Entry 7QHM (electron microscopy, 2.80 A resolution); this record covers chains Q and R of the 26 polymer chains in the assembly.

# Chain Q
Protein: Cytochrome c oxidase subunit 1
Source organism: Corynebacterium glutamicum ATCC 13032
Notes: EC 7.1.1.9
UniProtKB: Q79VD7 (COX1_CORGL); residue numbers follow UniProt; this construct covers 1-584
Sequence (594 residues; row label = number of the first residue in the row):
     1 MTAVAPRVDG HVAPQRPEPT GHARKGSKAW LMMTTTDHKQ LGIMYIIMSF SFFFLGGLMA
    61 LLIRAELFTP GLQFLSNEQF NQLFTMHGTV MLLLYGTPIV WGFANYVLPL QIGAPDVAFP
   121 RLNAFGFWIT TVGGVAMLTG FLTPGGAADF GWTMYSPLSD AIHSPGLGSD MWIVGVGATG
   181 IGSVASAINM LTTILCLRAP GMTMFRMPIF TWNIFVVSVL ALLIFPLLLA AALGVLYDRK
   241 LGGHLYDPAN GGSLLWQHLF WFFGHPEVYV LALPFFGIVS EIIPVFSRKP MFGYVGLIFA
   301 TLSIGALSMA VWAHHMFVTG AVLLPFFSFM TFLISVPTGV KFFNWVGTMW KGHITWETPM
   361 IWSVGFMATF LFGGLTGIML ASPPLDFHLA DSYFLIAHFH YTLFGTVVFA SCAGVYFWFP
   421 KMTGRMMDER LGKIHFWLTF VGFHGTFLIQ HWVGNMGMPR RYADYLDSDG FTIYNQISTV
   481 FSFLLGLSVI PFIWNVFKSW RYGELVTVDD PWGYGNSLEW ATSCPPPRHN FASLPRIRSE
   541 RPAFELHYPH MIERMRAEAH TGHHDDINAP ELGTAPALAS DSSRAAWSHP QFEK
Unresolved in the structure: 1, 578-594
Construct notes: expression tag (585-594)
Metal / ion sites: Ca2+: Glu66, Thr69, Gly71, Gln73; heme-as Fe site 1: His87, His400; Cu ion: His265, His314, His315 (together with azide ion); heme-as Fe site 2 near His398 (its only coordinating residue here)
Residues lining bound ligands:
  - 1,2-Distearoyl-sn-glycerophosphoethanolamine (3PE), molecule 1: Leu233, Leu236, Tyr237, Leu241
  - 1,2-Distearoyl-sn-glycerophosphoethanolamine (3PE), molecule 2: Phe292, Phe343, Val346, Gly347, Trp350, Lys351, Thr561
  - 1,2-Distearoyl-sn-glycerophosphoethanolamine (3PE), molecule 3: Val295, Gly296, Phe299, Ala300, Ser303, Ala306, Val336, Pro337, Val340
  - 1,2-Distearoyl-sn-glycerophosphoethanolamine (3PE), molecule 4: Trp356, Ile361, Val364, Ala368, Phe436, Trp437, Phe440, His444
  - heme-as (HAS), molecule 1: Phe53, Phe54, Gly57, Leu58, Ala60, Leu61, Ile63, Arg64, Phe80, Phe84, Thr85, His87, Gly88, Met91, Leu92, Gly151, Trp152, Tyr393, Ile396, Phe399, His400, Leu403, Phe404, Val407, Val408, Phe447, Gln450, Arg460, Arg461, Tyr462, Ser482, Leu485, Gly486, Leu487, Val489, Ile490
  - heme-as (HAS), molecule 2: Trp152, Trp261, Val268, Tyr269, Ala272, His314, His315, Thr331, Ser335, Thr338, Gly339, Phe342, Phe343, Phe370, Leu371, Gly374, Leu375, Gly377, Ile378, Leu380, Ala381, Asp386, Leu389, Ala390, Asp391, Leu395, His398, Phe399, Thr402, Leu403, Thr406, Arg460, Arg461
  - IX7 ([(2R)-3-[[(1S,2R,3R,4S,5S,6R)-2-[(2R,3S,4S,5S,6R)-6-(hexadecanoyloxymethyl)-3,4,5-tris(oxidanyl)oxan-2-yl]oxy-6-[(2R,3S,4S,5S,6R)-6-(hydroxymethyl)-3,4,5-tris(oxidanyl)oxan-2-yl]oxy-3,4,5-tris(oxidanyl)cyclohexyl]oxy-oxidanyl-phosphoryl]oxy-2-undecanoyloxy-propyl] (10S)-10-methylhenicosanoate): Leu58, Leu62, Phe74, Leu75, Gln79
  - oxygen molecule (OXY): Thr89, Leu93, Trp152, Trp172, Val176, Leu228, Phe263
Swiss-Prot annotation at these positions:
  - binding site (Fe(II)-heme a): His87, His400
  - binding site (Cu cation): His265, Tyr269, His314, His315
  - binding site (heme a3): His398
  - cross-link: His265 to Tyr269 (1'-histidyl-3'-tyrosine (His-Tyr))
Reported in the primary citation:
  - catalytic residues: Asp116, Glu267, Lys341, His529
  - binding site for oxygen molecule: Leu93, Trp152, Trp172, Val176
  - binding site for heme-as: Arg460

# Chain R
Protein: Cytochrome c oxidase subunit 2
Source organism: Corynebacterium glutamicum ATCC 13032
Notes: EC 7.1.1.9
UniProtKB: Q8NNK2 (COX2_CORGL); residue numbers follow UniProt; this construct covers 29-359
Sequence (331 residues; numbered 29 to 359; the number before each row is that of its first residue):
    29 CEVAPPGGVL GDFLRMGWPD GITPEAVAMG NFWSWVWVAA WIIGIIMWGL FLTAIFAWGA
    89 KRAEKRGEGE FPKQLQYNVP LELVLTIVPI IIVMVLFFFT VQTQDKVTAL DKNPEVTVDV
   149 TAYQWNWKFG YSEIDGSLAP GGQDYQGSDP ERQAAAEASK KDPSGDNPIH GNSKSDVSYL
   209 EFNRIETLGT TDEIPVMVLP VNTPIEFNLA SADVAHSFWV PEFLFKRDAY AHPEANKSQR
   269 VFQIEEITEE GAFVGRCAEM CGTYHAMMNF ELRVVDRDSF AEYISFRDSN PDATNAQALE
   329 HIGQAPYATS TSPFVSDRTA TRDGENTQSN A
Metal / ion sites: dinuclear copper ion site 1: His244, Cys285, Cys289, Met296; dinuclear copper ion site 2: Cys285, Glu287, Cys289; Mn2+ near Glu287 (its only coordinating residue here)
Residues lining bound ligands:
  - 1,2-Distearoyl-sn-glycerophosphoethanolamine (3PE), molecule 1: Ile74, Met75, Leu78, Lys101, Leu103, Asn106, Leu109, Leu113
  - 1,2-Distearoyl-sn-glycerophosphoethanolamine (3PE), molecule 2: Trp76, Phe79, Leu80, Ile83, Lys89
  - 1,2-Distearoyl-sn-glycerophosphoethanolamine (3PE), molecule 3: Val107, Glu110, Thr114, Ile118
  - diacyl glycerol (DGA): Cys29, Val31, Phe60, Trp63, Val64, Ala67, Ile70, Ile120, Val123, Leu124, Phe127
  - heme-as (HAS): Ala67, Ala68, Ile71, Met75, Ile120, Val121, Leu124
Swiss-Prot annotation at these positions:
  - binding site (Cu cation): His244, Cys285, Glu287, Cys289, His293, Met296
  - site: Cys29 (Not N-palmitoylated)
  - lipidation: Cys29 (S-diacylglycerol cysteine)
Reported in the primary citation:
  - catalytic residues: Glu110, Glu287

# Chain Q / chain R interface
Residue-residue contacts (202; chain Q residue first):
  Pro70(Q) - Asn354(R)
  Gly71(Q) - Thr349(R)
  Leu72(Q) - Thr349(R)
  Leu72(Q) - Arg350(R)
  Gln73(Q) - Thr349(R)
  Gln73(Q) - Arg350(R)  hydrogen bond (side chain-backbone)
  Gln73(Q) - Gly352(R)
  Ser76(Q) - Arg346(R)
  Asn77(Q) - Thr291(R)
  Asn77(Q) - Met295(R)
  Glu78(Q) - Thr291(R)
  Glu78(Q) - Arg346(R)  salt bridge
  Asn81(Q) - Gly290(R)  hydrogen bond (side chain-backbone)
  Asn81(Q) - Thr291(R)
  Phe84(Q) - Met288(R)  hydrophobic
  Tyr155(Q) - Glu287(R)
  Pro157(Q) - Asp241(R)
  Pro157(Q) - Val242(R)  hydrophobic
  Leu158(Q) - Val242(R)  hydrophobic
  Leu158(Q) - Met288(R)
  Leu158(Q) - Cys289(R)
  His163(Q) - Gln152(R)
  His163(Q) - Asp241(R)
  His163(Q) - Val242(R)
  His244(Q) - Pro196(R)
  His244(Q) - Ile197(R)
  His244(Q) - Lys202(R)
  Asp247(Q) - Ile197(R)
  Asp247(Q) - Lys202(R)
  Pro248(Q) - Ala259(R)
  Pro248(Q) - His260(R)
  Pro248(Q) - Ala263(R)
  Pro248(Q) - Asn264(R)  hydrogen bond (backbone-side chain)
  Ala249(Q) - Ile197(R)  hydrophobic
  Ala249(Q) - His260(R)
  Ala249(Q) - Ala263(R)
  Asn250(Q) - His198(R)  hydrogen bond
  Gly251(Q) - Ala263(R)
  Gly251(Q) - Asn264(R)
  Gly252(Q) - Asn264(R)
  Ser253(Q) - Tyr258(R)
  Ser253(Q) - Asn264(R)  hydrogen bond (backbone-side chain)
  Leu254(Q) - Tyr258(R)
  Leu254(Q) - Asn264(R)  hydrogen bond (backbone-side chain)
  Gln257(Q) - Tyr258(R)  hydrogen bond
  Ser287(Q) - Pro100(R)
  Arg288(Q) - Ala88(R)
  Arg288(Q) - Glu92(R)  salt bridge
  Arg288(Q) - Glu98(R)  hydrogen bond (side chain-backbone)
  Arg288(Q) - Pro100(R)
  Arg288(Q) - Gln102(R)  hydrogen bond (backbone-side chain)
  Lys289(Q) - Lys101(R)
  Lys289(Q) - Leu103(R)
  Pro290(Q) - Gln102(R)
  Pro290(Q) - Leu103(R)
  Pro290(Q) - Gln104(R)
  Met291(Q) - Gln104(R)
  Phe292(Q) - Gln104(R)
  Gly293(Q) - Gln104(R)  hydrogen bond (backbone-backbone)
  Gly293(Q) - Tyr105(R)
  Gly293(Q) - Glu110(R)
  Tyr294(Q) - Tyr105(R)
  Val295(Q) - Tyr105(R)  hydrogen bond (backbone-side chain)
  Val318(Q) - Lys254(R)
  Val318(Q) - Arg255(R)
  Val318(Q) - Asp256(R)  hydrogen bond (backbone-backbone)
  Thr319(Q) - Asp256(R)
  Thr319(Q) - Tyr258(R)
  Thr319(Q) - Ser266(R)  hydrogen bond (backbone-side chain)
  Gly320(Q) - Lys265(R)
  Gly320(Q) - Ser266(R)
  Gly320(Q) - Gln267(R)  hydrogen bond (backbone-backbone)
  Ala321(Q) - Lys265(R)
  Ala321(Q) - Ser266(R)
  Leu324(Q) - Gln132(R)
  Pro325(Q) - Phe125(R)
  Ser328(Q) - Thr128(R)
  Phe329(Q) - Met122(R)  hydrophobic
  Phe329(Q) - Phe125(R)  hydrophobic
  Phe332(Q) - Val121(R)
  Phe332(Q) - Leu124(R)  hydrophobic
  Phe332(Q) - Thr128(R)
  Ser335(Q) - Val121(R)
  Val336(Q) - Pro117(R)  hydrophobic
  Val340(Q) - Thr114(R)
  Phe342(Q) - Phe79(R)  hydrophobic
  Phe343(Q) - Leu113(R)
  Val346(Q) - Phe79(R)  hydrophobic
  Met349(Q) - Ala82(R)  hydrophobic
  Met349(Q) - Trp86(R)
  Trp350(Q) - Trp86(R)  hydrophobic
  Lys351(Q) - Trp86(R)
  Lys351(Q) - Pro100(R)
  Gly352(Q) - Trp86(R)
  Gly352(Q) - Pro100(R)
  His353(Q) - Trp86(R)
  His353(Q) - Ala88(R)
  His353(Q) - Ala91(R)
  His353(Q) - Glu96(R)  salt bridge
  His353(Q) - Gly97(R)
  His353(Q) - Glu98(R)
  His353(Q) - Phe99(R)
  His353(Q) - Pro100(R)
  Ile354(Q) - Ala82(R)
  Ile354(Q) - Trp86(R)  hydrogen bond (backbone-backbone)
  Ile354(Q) - Gly87(R)
  Ile354(Q) - Ala88(R)  hydrogen bond (backbone-backbone)
  Thr355(Q) - Ala88(R)
  Trp356(Q) - Ala82(R)
  Trp356(Q) - Ile83(R)  hydrophobic
  Met367(Q) - Phe79(R)  hydrophobic
  Ala368(Q) - Trp76(R)
  Leu371(Q) - Met75(R)  hydrophobic
  Leu371(Q) - Trp76(R)
  Phe372(Q) - Trp69(R)  hydrophobic
  Phe372(Q) - Trp76(R)  hydrophobic
  Leu375(Q) - Ala68(R)
  Leu375(Q) - Ile71(R)  hydrophobic
  Leu375(Q) - Gly72(R)
  Met379(Q) - Val64(R)  hydrophobic
  Met379(Q) - Trp65(R)
  Met379(Q) - Ala68(R)  hydrophobic
  Ser382(Q) - Phe60(R)
  Ser382(Q) - Thr128(R)  hydrogen bond
  Pro383(Q) - Thr128(R)
  Pro384(Q) - Met57(R)
  Pro384(Q) - Thr128(R)
  Pro384(Q) - Thr131(R)
  Pro384(Q) - Gln132(R)
  Leu385(Q) - Trp46(R)  hydrophobic
  Leu385(Q) - Met57(R)
  Leu385(Q) - Phe60(R)  hydrophobic
  Leu385(Q) - Trp61(R)  hydrophobic
  Leu385(Q) - Val64(R)  hydrophobic
  Phe387(Q) - Thr136(R)
  Phe387(Q) - Phe253(R)
  Phe387(Q) - Lys254(R)  hydrogen bond (backbone-backbone)
  His388(Q) - Trp46(R)
  His388(Q) - Trp247(R)  hydrogen bond
  His388(Q) - Pro249(R)
  His388(Q) - Leu252(R)
  His388(Q) - Lys254(R)  hydrogen bond (backbone-side chain)
  Leu389(Q) - Trp46(R)
  Leu389(Q) - Trp61(R)  hydrophobic
  Ala390(Q) - Lys254(R)  hydrogen bond (backbone-side chain)
  Asp391(Q) - Ala286(R)
  Asp391(Q) - Glu287(R)
  Ser392(Q) - Trp247(R)
  Phe394(Q) - Met44(R)  hydrophobic
  Phe394(Q) - Trp61(R)  hydrophobic
  His451(Q) - Met44(R)
  Trp452(Q) - Met44(R)  hydrophobic
  Gly454(Q) - Trp247(R)
  Asn455(Q) - Met44(R)  hydrogen bond (side chain-backbone)
  Asn455(Q) - Gly45(R)
  Asn455(Q) - Trp46(R)  hydrogen bond
  Asn455(Q) - Pro47(R)
  Asn455(Q) - Trp61(R)
  Met456(Q) - Gly45(R)
  Gly457(Q) - Trp247(R)
  Gly457(Q) - Arg284(R)  hydrogen bond (backbone-side chain)
  Met458(Q) - Trp247(R)
  Pro459(Q) - Trp247(R)  hydrophobic
  Pro459(Q) - Arg284(R)
  Arg461(Q) - Met288(R)
  Arg461(Q) - His293(R)
  Tyr462(Q) - Arg284(R)
  Tyr462(Q) - Cys285(R)  hydrogen bond (side chain-backbone)
  Tyr462(Q) - His293(R)
  Tyr462(Q) - Ala294(R)  hydrophobic
  Ala463(Q) - Ala294(R)
  Asp464(Q) - Ala294(R)
  Asp464(Q) - Phe342(R)
  Asp464(Q) - Asn354(R)  hydrogen bond
  Tyr465(Q) - Asn354(R)  hydrogen bond (backbone-side chain)
  Leu466(Q) - Thr339(R)
  Leu466(Q) - Ser340(R)
  Leu466(Q) - Phe342(R)  hydrophobic
  Leu466(Q) - Thr355(R)
  Asp469(Q) - Arg284(R)  salt bridge
  Phe471(Q) - Arg284(R)
  Tyr514(Q) - Glu98(R)  hydrogen bond
  Tyr514(Q) - Phe99(R)  hydrophobic
  Glu540(Q) - Gln104(R)  hydrogen bond
  Arg541(Q) - Gln102(R)  hydrogen bond
  Phe544(Q) - Phe99(R)  hydrophobic
  Tyr548(Q) - Phe99(R)  hydrophobic
  Met551(Q) - Phe99(R)  hydrophobic
  Met551(Q) - Gln102(R)
  Met555(Q) - Gln102(R)
  Glu558(Q) - Lys101(R)
  Glu558(Q) - Gln102(R)
  Glu558(Q) - Leu103(R)
  Ala559(Q) - Gln102(R)
  Ala559(Q) - Leu103(R)
  Ala559(Q) - Gln104(R)  hydrogen bond (backbone-backbone)
  Ala559(Q) - Tyr105(R)  hydrogen bond (backbone-backbone)
  His560(Q) - Leu103(R)
  His560(Q) - Tyr105(R)
  Thr561(Q) - Leu103(R)
  Thr561(Q) - Tyr105(R)  hydrogen bond (side chain-backbone)
  Thr561(Q) - Asn106(R)  hydrogen bond
Also at the interface, not in a pair above, chain Q (105 interface residues in all): Phe150, Val364, Arg460, Ser468, His550, Arg554
Also at the interface, not in a pair above, chain R (96 interface residues in all): Leu78, Ile118, Val135, Ala243, Tyr292, Asn297, Ser338, Asp351

# In short
105 residues of chain Q face 96 of chain R across their interface; the contacts include 34 hydrogen bonds and
4 salt bridges. Among the polar pairs are Glu78(Q)-Arg346(R), Arg288(Q)-Glu92(R) and His353(Q)-Glu96(R). The
paper reports catalytic residues Asp116(Q), Glu267(Q) and Glu110(R) among others; a binding site for oxygen
molecule at Leu93(Q), Trp152(Q) and Trp172(Q) among others.
Here chain Q is Cytochrome c oxidase subunit 1 and chain R is Cytochrome c oxidase subunit 2, both from
Corynebacterium glutamicum ATCC 13032. Entry 7QHM (Cytochrome bcc-aa3 supercomplex (respiratory supercomplex
III2/IV2) from Corynebacterium glutamicum (stigmatellin and azide bound)) was determined by electron
microscopy, deposited together with 7QHO.
